Entry 7VVM (electron microscopy, 3.20 A resolution); this record covers chains B and N of the 6 polymer chains in the assembly.

== Chain B ==
Protein: Guanine nucleotide-binding protein G(I)/G(S)/G(T) subunit beta-1
Organism: Rattus norvegicus
UniProt: P54311 (GBB1_RAT); numbering as in UniProt (aligned over 2-340)
Amino-acid sequence (351 residues; each row starts with the number of its first residue; numbers below 1 keep their minus sign (Met-10 is residue -10)):
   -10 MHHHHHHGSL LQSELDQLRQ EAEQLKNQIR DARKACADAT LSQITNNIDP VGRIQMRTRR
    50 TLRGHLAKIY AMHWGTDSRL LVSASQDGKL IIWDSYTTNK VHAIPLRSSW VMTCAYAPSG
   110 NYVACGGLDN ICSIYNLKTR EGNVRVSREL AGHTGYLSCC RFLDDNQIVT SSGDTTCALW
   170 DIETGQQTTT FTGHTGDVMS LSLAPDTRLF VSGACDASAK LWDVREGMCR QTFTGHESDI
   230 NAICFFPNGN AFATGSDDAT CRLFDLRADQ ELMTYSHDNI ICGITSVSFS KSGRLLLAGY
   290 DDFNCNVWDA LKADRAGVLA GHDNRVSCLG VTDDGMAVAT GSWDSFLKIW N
Unresolved in the structure: -10 to 5
Construct notes: expression tag (-10 to 1)
Swiss-Prot annotation at these positions:
  - modified residue: Ser2 (N-acetylserine), His266 (Phosphohistidine)

== Chain N ==
Protein: nanobody Nb35
Notes: antibody fragment or engineered binder
Amino-acid sequence (137 residues; each row starts with the number of its first residue; numbers below 1 keep their minus sign (Met-1 is residue -1)):
    -1 MGQVQLQESG GGLVQPGGSL RLSCAASGFT FSNYKMNWVR QAPGKGLEWV SDISQSGASI
    59 SYTGSVKGRF TISRDNAKNT LYLQMNSLKP EDTAVYYCAR CPAPFTRDCF DVTSTTYAYR
   119 GQGTQVTVSS LHHHHHH
Unresolved in the structure: -1 to 0, 129-135
Cystine bridges: Cys22-Cys96, Cys99-Cys107

== Chain B / chain N interface ==
Pairs across the interface (20):
  Lys15(B) - Gln1(N)
  Thr184(B) - Thr114(N)
  Cys204(B) - Ala116(N)
  Cys204(B) - Tyr117(N)
  Asp205(B) - Ala116(N)
  Asp205(B) - Tyr117(N)
  Ala206(B) - Tyr117(N)
  His225(B) - Val2(N)
  Glu226(B) - Val2(N)
  Glu226(B) - Gly26(N)
  Glu226(B) - Phe27(N)
  Glu226(B) - Thr28(N)
  Glu226(B) - Tyr32(N)  hydrogen bond
  Glu226(B) - Arg98(N)  hydrogen bond (backbone-side chain)
  Ser227(B) - Pro100(N)  hydrogen bond (side chain-backbone)
  Ser227(B) - Tyr117(N)  hydrogen bond (backbone-side chain)
  Asp228(B) - Tyr117(N)  hydrogen bond
  Asp246(B) - Pro102(N)
  Asp247(B) - Tyr32(N)
  Ile270(B) - Phe103(N)  hydrophobic
Other interface residues (no listed pair), chain B (13 interface residues in all): Thr223
Other interface residues (no listed pair), chain N (14 interface residues in all): Ala101

== Summary ==
13 residues of chain B face 14 of chain N across their interface; the contacts include 5 hydrogen bonds. Polar
contacts include Glu226(B)-Tyr32(N), Glu226(B)-Arg98(N) and Ser227(B)-Pro100(N).
Here chain B is Guanine nucleotide-binding protein G(I)/G(S)/G(T) subunit beta-1 (Rattus norvegicus) and chain
N is nanobody Nb35. Entry 7VVM (PTH-bound human PTH1R in complex with Gs (class3)) was determined by electron
microscopy, deposited together with 7VVJ, 7VVK, 7VVL, 7VVN and 7VVO.
